5HH0 - chain A; structure by X-ray diffraction, 1.60 A resolution.

[Chain A]
Name: N-alpha-acetyltransferase 60
Organism: Homo sapiens
Notes: EC 2.3.1.48, 2.3.1.88
UniProtKB: Q9H7X0 (NAA60_HUMAN); numbering as in UniProt (aligned over 1-199)
Chain sequence (200 residues; numbered 0 to 199; the number before each row is that of its first residue; numbering starts at 0):
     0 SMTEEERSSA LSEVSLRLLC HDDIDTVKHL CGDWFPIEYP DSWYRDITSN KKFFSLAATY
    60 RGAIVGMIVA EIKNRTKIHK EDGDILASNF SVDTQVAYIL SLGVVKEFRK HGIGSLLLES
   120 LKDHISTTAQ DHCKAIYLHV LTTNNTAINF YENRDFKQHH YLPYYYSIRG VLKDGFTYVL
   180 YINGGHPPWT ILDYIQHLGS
Unresolved in the structure: 0-4
Construct notes: expression tag (0); engineered mutation Glu4 (Val in Q9H7X0), Glu5 (Val in Q9H7X0), Arg6 (Pro in Q9H7X0)
Ligand contacts: coenzyme A (COA): Trp33, Phe34, Leu99, Ser100, Leu101, Gly102, Val103, Phe107, Arg108, Lys109, His110, Gly111, Ile112, Gly113, Ser114, Asn143, Thr145, Ala146, Asn148, Phe149, Asn152, Arg153, Ile167
Curated features (UniProtKB/Swiss-Prot):
  - region: Pro162 to Asp173 (Required for homodimerization)
  - active site: Tyr97, His138
  - binding site (substrate): Tyr38, Leu99, Tyr165
  - binding site (acetyl-CoA): Leu101 to Val103, Lys109 to Ser114, Asn143, Tyr150 to Arg153
  - site: Phe34 (Required to position thioacetyl group)
  - modified residue (N6-acetyllysine): Lys79, Lys105, Lys109, Lys121, Lys156
  - natural variant: Leu17 (L17R: In IBGC9; uncertain significance), Arg44 (R44C: In IBGC9; uncertain significance), His131 (H131Y: In IBGC9; uncertain significance), Asn143 (N143T: In IBGC9; uncertain significance)
  - mutagenesis: Cys19 (C19S: Does not affect localization to the Golgi apparatus; when associated with S-30; S-132; S-207 and S-222), Cys30 (C30S: Does not affect localization to the Golgi apparatus; when associated with S-19; S-132; S-207 and S-222), Phe34 (F34A: Abolished acetyltransferase activity), Pro35 (P35A: Reduced acetyltransferase activity), Ile36 (I36A: Reduced acetyltransferase activity), Glu37 (E37A/F: Only slightly affects acetyltransferase activity), Tyr38 (Y38A: Strongly reduced acetyltransferase activity), Lys79 (K79A: Slightly reduced acetyltransferase activity; K79R/Q: Increased acetyltransferase activity; K79R: Decreased acetyltransferase activity; when associated with R-105, R-109, R-121 and R-156), Glu80 (E80A: Slightly increased acetyltransferase activity), Asp81 (D81A: Slightly increased acetyltransferase activity), Asp83 (D83A: Slightly increased acetyltransferase activity), Ile84 (I84A: Slightly altered acetyltransferase activity), 13 further mutagenesis entries in UniProt
From the paper describing this entry:
  - conformationally variable residues (order/disorder transition): Phe34
  - mutagenesis - F34A, Y97A, Y97F, H138A, H138F: abolished catalytic activity
  - mutagenesis - E37A: unchanged catalytic activity
  - mutagenesis - Y38A, K79A, N143A, Y165A: decreased catalytic activity
  - mutagenesis - K79Q, K79R, E80A (2-fold), D81A (2-fold), D83A (2-fold): increased catalytic activity
  - mutagenesis - K79R: decreased stability
  - contacts within the chain: Tyr97-His138 (water-mediated contact)
  - catalytic residues: Phe34 (proposed by the authors, not directly observed)
  - catalytic residues: Tyr97, His138

[Overview]
Bound to chain A: coenzyme A. Curated annotation (UniProt) lists active-site residues Tyr97 and His138, 3
substrate-binding residues, 14 acetyl-CoA-binding residues and 25 mutagenesis sites. The paper reports
catalytic residues Phe34, Tyr97 and His138; F34A, Y97A and Y97F, among others, abolish catalytic activity; 15
substitutions were tested in all.
Chain A is N-alpha-acetyltransferase 60 (Homo sapiens); the structure, Crystal structure of human Naa60 in
complex with CoA, was determined by X-ray diffraction together with 5HGZ and 5HH1 from the same study.
